2XZK - chain A; structure by X-ray diffraction, 1.50 A resolution.

[Chain A]
Molecule: Extracellular sialidase/neuraminidase, putative
Source organism: Aspergillus fumigatus
Notes: EC 3.2.1.18; fragment: mature protein, residues 21-406
UniProtKB: Q4WQS0 (Q4WQS0_ASPFU); numbering as in UniProt (aligned over 21-406)
Amino-acid sequence (386 residues; numbered 21 to 406; the number before each row is that of its first residue):
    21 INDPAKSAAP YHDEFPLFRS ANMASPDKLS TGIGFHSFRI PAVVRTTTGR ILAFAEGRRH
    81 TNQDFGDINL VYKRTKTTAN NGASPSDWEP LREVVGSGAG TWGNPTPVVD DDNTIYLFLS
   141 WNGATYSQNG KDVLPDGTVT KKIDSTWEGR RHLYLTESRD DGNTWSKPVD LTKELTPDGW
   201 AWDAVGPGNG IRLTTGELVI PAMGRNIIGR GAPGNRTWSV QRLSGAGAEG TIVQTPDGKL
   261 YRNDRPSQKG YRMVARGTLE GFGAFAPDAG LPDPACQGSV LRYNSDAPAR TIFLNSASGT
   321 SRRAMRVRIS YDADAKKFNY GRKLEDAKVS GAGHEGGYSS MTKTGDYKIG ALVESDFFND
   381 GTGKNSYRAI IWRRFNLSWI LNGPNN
Unresolved in the structure: 21
Covalent attachments: compound FKD linked to Tyr358
Metal / ion sites: Na+: Asp87, Asn89, Gly116, Gly118
Small-molecule neighbours:
  - FKD (3-deoxy-3-fluoro-D-erythro-alpha-L-manno-non-2-ulopyranosonic acid): Arg59, Ile60, Arg78, Asp84, Asn124, Gln148, Trp202, Glu249, Arg265, Arg322
  - K99 ((2R,3R,4R,5R,6S)-2,3-bis(fluoranyl)-4,5-bis(oxidanyl)-6-[(1R,2R)-1,2,3-tris(oxidanyl)propyl]oxane-2-carboxylic acid), molecule 1: Thr320, Ser321, Arg322, Arg323, Asp376, Phe378, Gly381, Thr382, Arg388
  - K99, molecule 2: Ile329, Ser330, Tyr331, Asp332, Lys337, Phe338, Asn339
Curated features (UniProtKB/Swiss-Prot):
  - binding site (substrate): Arg59, Arg78, Asp84, Gln148, Arg265, Arg322, Arg323, Tyr331, Asp332, Lys337, Tyr358, Asp376 to Phe378
  - glycosylation (N-linked (GlcNAc...) asparagine): Asn235, Asn396
What the authors report for this chain:
  - binding site for FKD: Asp84, Tyr358
  - catalytic residues: Tyr358
  - conformationally variable residues (side-chain flip): Asp84
  - binding site for K99: Ser330, Tyr331, Asp332, Lys337
  - catalytic residues: Glu249 (proposed by the authors, not directly observed)
  - specificity-determining residues: Arg388 (proposed by the authors, not directly observed)

[Overview]
Chain A binds compound K99. Compound FKD is covalently linked to Tyr358. Asp87, Asn89, Gly116 and Gly118 form
the Na+ site. From UniProt: 14 substrate-binding residues. From the paper: catalytic residues Tyr358 and
Glu249; a binding site for K99 at Ser330, Tyr331 and Asp332 among others.
Chain A is Extracellular sialidase/neuraminidase, putative (Aspergillus fumigatus); the structure, The
aspergillus fumigatus sialidase is a kdnase: structural and mechanistic insights, was determined by X-ray
diffraction together with 2XZI, 2XZJ and 2XCY from the same study.
